Entry 2CW3 (X-ray diffraction, 2.50 A resolution); this record covers chains A and B.

[Chain A (and B)]
Protein: iron superoxide dismutase
From: Perkinsus marinus
Notes: EC 1.15.1.1; chain B of this document is another copy of the same molecule, construct and numbering; everything in this record applies to it too
UniProt: Q8ISI9 (Q8ISI9_9ALVE); residues -71 to 208 here correspond to UniProt positions 1-280 (UniProt number = residue number + 72)
Chain sequence (280 residues; each row starts with the number of its first residue; numbers below 1 keep their minus sign (Met-71 is residue -71)):
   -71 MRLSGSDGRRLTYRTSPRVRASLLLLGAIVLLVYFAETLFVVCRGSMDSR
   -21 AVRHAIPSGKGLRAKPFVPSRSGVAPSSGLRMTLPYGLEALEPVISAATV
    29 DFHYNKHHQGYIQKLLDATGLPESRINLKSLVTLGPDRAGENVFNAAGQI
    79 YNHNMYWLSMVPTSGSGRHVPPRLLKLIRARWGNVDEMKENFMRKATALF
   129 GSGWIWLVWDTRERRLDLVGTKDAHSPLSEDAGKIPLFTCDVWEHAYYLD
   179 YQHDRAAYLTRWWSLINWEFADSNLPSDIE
Disordered / not traced: -71 to 3, 204-208 (chain B: -71 to 7, 204-208)
Ion coordination: Fe ion: His31, His81, Asp169, His173
What the authors report for this chain:
  - self-association interface (contacts with another copy of this molecule): Gln180

[How chain A and chain B interact]
Pairs across the interface (39):
  Phe30(A) with Tyr176(B); Gln180(B); His181(B)
  Lys34(A) with His181(B)
  His35(A) with Glu172(B); Tyr176(B), hydrogen bond; His181(B)
  Tyr39(A) with Phe128(B), hydrophobic
  Asn73(A) with Phe128(B)
  Gln77(A) with Phe128(B)
  Phe128(A) with Tyr39(B), hydrophobic; Asn73(B); Gln77(B); Ala152(B), hydrophobic; Trp171(B), hydrophobic
  Gly129(A) with Ser130(B); Trp171(B)
  Ser130(A) with Gly129(B); Ser130(B), hydrogen bond
  Asp151(A) with Phe128(B)
  Ala152(A) with Phe128(B), hydrophobic
  Trp171(A) with Phe128(B), hydrophobic; Gly129(B); Glu172(B)
  Glu172(A) with His35(B), salt bridge; Trp171(B); Glu172(B), hydrogen bond (side chain-backbone); His173(B), salt bridge
  His173(A) with Glu172(B), salt bridge; Tyr176(B)
  Tyr176(A) with Phe30(B); His35(B), hydrogen bond; His173(B); Leu177(B), hydrophobic
  Leu177(A) with Tyr176(B), hydrophobic
  Gln180(A) with Phe30(B)
  His181(A) with Phe30(B); Lys34(B); His35(B)
Other interface residues (no listed pair), chain B (18 interface residues in all): Asp151

[In short]
Chain A and chain B each contribute 18 residues to their interface; the contacts include 4 hydrogen bonds and
3 salt bridges. Polar contacts include Glu172(A)-His35(B), Glu172(A)-His173(B) and His35(A)-Tyr176(B). The Fe
ion site is built by His31(A), His81(A), Asp169(A) and His173(A). From the paper: a self-association interface
involving Gln180(A).
Both chains are iron superoxide dismutase (Perkinsus marinus). Entry 2CW3 (X-ray structure of PmSOD2,
superoxide dismutase from Perkinsus marinus) was determined by X-ray diffraction, deposited together with
2CW2.
